Entry 6V9Q (electron microscopy, 2.90 A resolution); this record covers chains J and H of the 11 polymer chains in the assembly.

Chain J:
Name: TniQ family protein
Organism: Vibrio cholerae
Sequence (394 residues; row label = number of the first residue in the row):
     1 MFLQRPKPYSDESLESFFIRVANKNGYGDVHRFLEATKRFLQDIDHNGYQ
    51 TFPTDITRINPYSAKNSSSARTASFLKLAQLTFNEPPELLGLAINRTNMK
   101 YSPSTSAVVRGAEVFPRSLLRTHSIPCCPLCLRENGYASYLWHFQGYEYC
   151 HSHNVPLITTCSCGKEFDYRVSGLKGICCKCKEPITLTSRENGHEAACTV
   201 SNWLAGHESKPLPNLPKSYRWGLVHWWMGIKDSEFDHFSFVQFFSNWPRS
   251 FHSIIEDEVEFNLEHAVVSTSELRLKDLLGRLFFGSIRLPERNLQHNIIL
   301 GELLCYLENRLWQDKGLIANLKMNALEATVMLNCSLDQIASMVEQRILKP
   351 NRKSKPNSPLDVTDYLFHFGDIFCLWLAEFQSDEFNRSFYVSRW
Disordered / not traced: 189-192, 351-359, 392-394
Bound ions: Zn2+ site 1: Cys150, His153; Zn2+ site 2 near Cys161 (its only coordinating residue here)

Chain H:
Name: Type I-F CRISPR-associated endoribonuclease Cas6/Csy4
Organism: Vibrio cholerae
Sequence (199 residues; row label = number of the first residue in the row; note: 8 numbers in that range are skipped by the numbering (no residue carries them; nothing is unmodelled there); a row labelled like 60A-60H holds insertion residues (60A, then the next letters in order)):
     1 MKWYYKTITFLPELCNNESLAAKCLRVLHGFNYQYETRNIGVSFPLWCDA
    51 TVGKKISFVS
60A-60H KNKIELDL
    68 LLKQHYFVQMEQLQYFHI
    87 SNTVLVPEDCTYVSFRRCQSIDKLTAAGLARKIRRLEKRALSRGEQFDPS
   137 SFAQKEHTAIAHYHSLGESSKQTNRNFRLNIRMLSEQPREGNSIFSSYGL
   187 SNSENSFQPVPLI
Disordered / not traced: 1-5, 13-14, 60A-60H, 87-97, 125-132, 170-199

Interface between chain J and chain H:
Pairs across the interface (15):
  Leu263(J) - Lys23(H)  hydrogen bond (backbone-side chain)
  Glu264(J) - Lys23(H)
  Glu264(J) - Tyr73(H)
  His265(J) - Gln76(H)  hydrogen bond
  His265(J) - Met77(H)
  His265(J) - Tyr82(H)  hydrogen bond (backbone-side chain)
  Ala266(J) - Leu20(H)
  Ala266(J) - Lys23(H)  hydrogen bond (backbone-side chain)
  Val267(J) - Pro12(H)  hydrophobic
  Val267(J) - Cys15(H)  hydrophobic
  Val267(J) - Asn16(H)  hydrogen bond (backbone-backbone)
  Val267(J) - Tyr82(H)  hydrophobic
  Val268(J) - Ser19(H)
  Ser269(J) - Asn16(H)
  Ser269(J) - Ser19(H)
Other interface residues (no listed pair), chain H (11 interface residues in all): Leu80

Summary:
7 residues of chain J face 11 of chain H across their interface; the contacts include 5 hydrogen bonds. Polar
contacts include Leu263(J)-Lys23(H), His265(J)-Gln76(H) and His265(J)-Tyr82(H). Cys150(J) and His153(J) form
the Zn2+ site 1.
Here chain J is TniQ family protein and chain H is Type I-F CRISPR-associated endoribonuclease Cas6/Csy4, both
from Vibrio cholerae. Entry 6V9Q (Cryo-EM structure of Cascade-TniQ binary complex) was determined by electron
microscopy together with 6VBW from the same study.
